5ZHF - chain A; structure by X-ray diffraction, 1.65 A resolution.

# Chain A
Protein: D-alanyl-D-alanine carboxypeptidase
From: Enterococcus faecalis V583
Notes: EC 3.4.16.4
UniProt: Q47746 (VANY_ENTFA); numbering as in UniProt (aligned over 52-268)
Sequence (228 residues; numbered 49 to 276; the number before each row is that of its first residue):
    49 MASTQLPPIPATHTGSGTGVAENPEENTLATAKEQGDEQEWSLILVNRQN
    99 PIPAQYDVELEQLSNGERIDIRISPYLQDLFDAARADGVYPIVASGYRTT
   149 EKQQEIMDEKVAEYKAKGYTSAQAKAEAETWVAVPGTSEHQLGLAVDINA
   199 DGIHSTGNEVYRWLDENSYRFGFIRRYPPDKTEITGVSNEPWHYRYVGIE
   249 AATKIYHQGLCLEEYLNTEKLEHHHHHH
Not modelled in the structure: 49-87, 269-276
Modified residues: Mse49 (selenomethionine); Mse155 (selenomethionine; parent Met)
Differences from the reference sequence: expression tag (49-51, 269-276)
Metal / ion sites: Zn2+: H188, D195, H241
UniProt features mapped onto this chain:
  - active site: E238 (Proton donor/acceptor)
  - binding site (substrate): Q151, W179 to A181, S186
  - binding site (Zn(2+)): H188, D195, H241

# In short
H188, D195 and H241 coordinate Zn2+. From UniProt: active-site residue E238, 5 substrate-binding residues and
3 Zn2+-binding residues.
Chain A is D-alanyl-D-alanine carboxypeptidase (Enterococcus faecalis V583); the structure, Structure of VanYB
unbound, was determined by X-ray diffraction, deposited together with 5ZHW and 6A6A.
